PDB entry 3ZH2 | X-ray diffraction, 2.10 A resolution | chains A and C of the 6 polymer chains in the assembly

# Chain A (and C)
Protein: L-lactate dehydrogenase
Source organism: Plasmodium falciparum
Notes: EC 1.1.1.27; chain C of this document is another copy of the same molecule, construct and numbering; everything in this record applies to it too
UniProtKB: Q76NM3 (Q76NM3_PLAF7); residue numbers follow UniProt; this construct covers 1-316
Chain sequence (316 residues; numbered 1 to 316; the number before each row is that of its first residue):
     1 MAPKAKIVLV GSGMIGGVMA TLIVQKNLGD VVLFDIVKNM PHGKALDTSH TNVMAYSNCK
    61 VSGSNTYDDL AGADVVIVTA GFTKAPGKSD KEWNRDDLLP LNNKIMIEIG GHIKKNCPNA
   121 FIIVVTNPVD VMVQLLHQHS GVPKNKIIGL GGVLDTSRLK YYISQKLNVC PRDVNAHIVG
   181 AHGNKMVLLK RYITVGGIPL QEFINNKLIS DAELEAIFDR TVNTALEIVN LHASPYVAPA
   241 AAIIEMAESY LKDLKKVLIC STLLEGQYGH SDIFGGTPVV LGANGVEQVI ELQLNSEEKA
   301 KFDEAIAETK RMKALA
Not modelled in the structure: 1-2 (chain C: 1)

# Interface between chain A and chain C
Pairs across the interface (52):
  Tyr56(A) - Tyr56(C)  hydrophobic
  Leu167(A) - Gln288(C)  hydrogen bond (backbone-side chain)
  Asn168(A) - Lys255(C)
  Asn168(A) - Val280(C)
  Asn168(A) - Gln288(C)  hydrogen bond (backbone-side chain)
  Val169(A) - Lys255(C)
  Val169(A) - Val257(C)  hydrophobic
  Val169(A) - Val280(C)  hydrophobic
  Cys170(A) - Leu254(C)
  Cys170(A) - Lys255(C)  hydrogen bond (backbone-backbone)
  Cys170(A) - Lys256(C)
  Asp173(A) - Lys256(C)
  Asp173(A) - Val257(C)  hydrogen bond (side chain-backbone)
  Asn175(A) - Gly196(C)
  Asn175(A) - Gly197(C)
  His177(A) - Gly196(C)  hydrogen bond (side chain-backbone)
  His177(A) - Gly197(C)
  His177(A) - Ile198(C)
  Tyr192(A) - Glu202(C)  hydrogen bond
  Gly196(A) - Asn175(C)
  Gly196(A) - His177(C)  hydrogen bond (backbone-side chain)
  Gly197(A) - Asn175(C)
  Gly197(A) - His177(C)
  Gly197(A) - Tyr192(C)
  Ile198(A) - His177(C)
  Ile198(A) - Ile290(C)  hydrophobic
  Ile198(A) - Leu292(C)  hydrophobic
  Glu202(A) - Tyr192(C)  hydrogen bond
  Glu202(A) - Leu292(C)
  Glu202(A) - Gln293(C)  hydrogen bond (side chain-backbone)
  Asn205(A) - Gln293(C)  hydrogen bond
  Asn206(A) - Gln293(C)
  Leu254(A) - Cys170(C)
  Lys255(A) - Asn168(C)
  Lys255(A) - Val169(C)
  Lys255(A) - Cys170(C)  hydrogen bond (backbone-backbone)
  Lys256(A) - Cys170(C)
  Lys256(A) - Asp173(C)
  Val257(A) - Asp173(C)  hydrogen bond (backbone-side chain)
  Val257(A) - Gly196(C)
  Pro278(A) - Ile198(C)  hydrophobic
  Val280(A) - Val169(C)  hydrophobic
  Glu287(A) - Asn168(C)
  Gln288(A) - Leu167(C)  hydrogen bond (side chain-backbone)
  Gln288(A) - Asn168(C)  hydrogen bond (side chain-backbone)
  Ile290(A) - Phe203(C)  hydrophobic
  Glu291(A) - Glu202(C)
  Leu292(A) - Ile198(C)  hydrophobic
  Leu292(A) - Glu202(C)
  Gln293(A) - Glu202(C)  hydrogen bond (backbone-side chain)
  Gln293(A) - Asn205(C)  hydrogen bond
  Gln293(A) - Asn206(C)
Also at the interface, not in a pair above, chain A (30 interface residues in all): Thr194, Pro199, Phe203
Also at the interface, not in a pair above, chain C (29 interface residues in all): Thr194, Pro199, Pro278, Glu291

# Summary
30 residues of chain A face 29 of chain C across their interface; the contacts include 16 hydrogen bonds.
Among the polar pairs are Leu167(A)-Gln288(C), Asn168(A)-Gln288(C) and Asp173(A)-Val257(C).
Both chains are L-lactate dehydrogenase (Plasmodium falciparum). Entry 3ZH2 (Structure of Plasmodium
falciparum lactate dehydrogenase in complex with a DNA aptamer) was determined by X-ray diffraction.
